8ASB - chains A and T of the 4 polymer chains in the assembly; structure by electron microscopy, 3.60 A resolution.

Chain A:
Name: RNA-dependent RNA-polymerase L protein
Organism: SFTS virus AH12
Notes: EC 2.7.7.48
UniProt: U3GU88 (U3GU88_SFTS); residues 1-2084 here = UniProt positions 1-2084
Amino-acid sequence (2084 residues; each row starts with the number of its first residue):
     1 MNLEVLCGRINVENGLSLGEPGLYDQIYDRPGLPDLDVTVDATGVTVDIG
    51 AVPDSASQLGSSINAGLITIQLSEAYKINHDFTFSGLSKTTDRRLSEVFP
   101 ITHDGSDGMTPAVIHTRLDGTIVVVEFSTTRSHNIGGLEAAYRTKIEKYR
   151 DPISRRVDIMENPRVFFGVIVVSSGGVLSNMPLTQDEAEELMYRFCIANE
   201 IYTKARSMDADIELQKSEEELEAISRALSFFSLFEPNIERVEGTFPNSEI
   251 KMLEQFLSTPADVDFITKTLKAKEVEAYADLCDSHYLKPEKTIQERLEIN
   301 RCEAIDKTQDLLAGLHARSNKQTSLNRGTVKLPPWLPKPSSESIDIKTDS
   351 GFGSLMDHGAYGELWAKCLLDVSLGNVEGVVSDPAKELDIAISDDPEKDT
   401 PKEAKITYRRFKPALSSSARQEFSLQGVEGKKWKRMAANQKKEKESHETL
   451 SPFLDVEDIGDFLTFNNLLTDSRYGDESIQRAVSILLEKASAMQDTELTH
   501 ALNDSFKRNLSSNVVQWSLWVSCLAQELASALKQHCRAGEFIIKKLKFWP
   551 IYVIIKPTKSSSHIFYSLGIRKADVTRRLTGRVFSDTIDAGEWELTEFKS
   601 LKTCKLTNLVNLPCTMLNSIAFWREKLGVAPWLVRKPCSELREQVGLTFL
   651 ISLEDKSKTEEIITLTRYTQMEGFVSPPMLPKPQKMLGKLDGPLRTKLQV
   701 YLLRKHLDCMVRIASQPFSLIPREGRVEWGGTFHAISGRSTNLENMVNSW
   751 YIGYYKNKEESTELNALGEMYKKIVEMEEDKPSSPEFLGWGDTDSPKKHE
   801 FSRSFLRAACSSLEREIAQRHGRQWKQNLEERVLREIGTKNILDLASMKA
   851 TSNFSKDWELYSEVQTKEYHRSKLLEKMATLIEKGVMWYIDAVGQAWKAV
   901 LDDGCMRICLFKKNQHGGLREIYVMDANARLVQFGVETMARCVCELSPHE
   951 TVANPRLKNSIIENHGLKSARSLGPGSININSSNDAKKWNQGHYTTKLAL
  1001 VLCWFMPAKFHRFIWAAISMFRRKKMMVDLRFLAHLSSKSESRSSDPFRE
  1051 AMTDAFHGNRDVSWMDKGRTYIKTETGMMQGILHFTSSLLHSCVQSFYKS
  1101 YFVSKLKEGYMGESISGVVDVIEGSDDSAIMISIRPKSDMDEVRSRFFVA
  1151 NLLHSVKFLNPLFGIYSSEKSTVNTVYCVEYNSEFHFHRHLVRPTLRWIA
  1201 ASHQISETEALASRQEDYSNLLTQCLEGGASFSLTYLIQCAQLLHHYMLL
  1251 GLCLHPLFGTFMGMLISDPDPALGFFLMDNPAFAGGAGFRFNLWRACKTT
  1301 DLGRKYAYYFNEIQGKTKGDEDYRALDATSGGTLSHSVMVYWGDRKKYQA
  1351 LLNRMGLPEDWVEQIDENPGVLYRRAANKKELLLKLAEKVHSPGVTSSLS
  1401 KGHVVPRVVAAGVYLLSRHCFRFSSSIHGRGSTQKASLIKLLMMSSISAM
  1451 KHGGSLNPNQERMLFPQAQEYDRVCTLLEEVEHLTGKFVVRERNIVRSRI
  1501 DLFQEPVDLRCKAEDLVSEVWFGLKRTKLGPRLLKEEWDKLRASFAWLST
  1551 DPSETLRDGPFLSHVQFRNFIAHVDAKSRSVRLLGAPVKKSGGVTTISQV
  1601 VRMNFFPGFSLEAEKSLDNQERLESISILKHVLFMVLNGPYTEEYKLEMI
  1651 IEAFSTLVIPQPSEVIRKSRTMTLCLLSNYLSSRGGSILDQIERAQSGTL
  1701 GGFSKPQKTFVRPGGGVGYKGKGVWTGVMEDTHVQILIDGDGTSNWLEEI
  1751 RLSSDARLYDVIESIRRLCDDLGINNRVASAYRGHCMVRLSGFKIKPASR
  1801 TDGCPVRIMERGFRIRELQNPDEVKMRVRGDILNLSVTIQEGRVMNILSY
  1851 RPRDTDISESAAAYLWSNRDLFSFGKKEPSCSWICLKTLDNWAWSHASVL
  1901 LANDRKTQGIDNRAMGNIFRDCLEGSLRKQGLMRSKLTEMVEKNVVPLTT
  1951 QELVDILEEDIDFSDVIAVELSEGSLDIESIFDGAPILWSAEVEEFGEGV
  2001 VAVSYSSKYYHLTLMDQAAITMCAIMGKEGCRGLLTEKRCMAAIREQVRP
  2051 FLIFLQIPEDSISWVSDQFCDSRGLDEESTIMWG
Not modelled in the structure: 345-349, 395-407, 1314-1336, 1425-1433, 1490-1491, 1502-1510, 1576-1577, 1588-1594, 1613-1667, 1810-1820, 1852-2084
Construct notes: engineered mutation Ala112 (Asp in U3GU88)
Bound ions: Mg2+: Asp985, Asp1126 (together with 2KH)
Residues lining bound ligands: 2KH (5'-O-[(S)-hydroxy{[(S)-hydroxy(phosphonooxy)phosphoryl]amino}phosphoryl]uridine): Lys689, Lys913, Arg920, Asp985, Ala986, Lys987, Lys988, Trp989, Asn990, Gln1080, Gly1081, Ser1125, Asp1126, Lys1170
From the paper describing this entry:
  - conformationally variable residues (loop rearrangement): Thr1333 to Val1340
  - binding site for the 26-nt RNA strand (chain T): Lys533, His535, Ser561, Arg871, Tyr923, Gln1080, Gly1081, Trp1342 to Lys1347, Leu1399 to Ser1400, Lys1401
  - Mg2+ coordination: Asp985, Asp1126
  - binding site for the 26-nt RNA strand: Ser1125, Asp1126, Arg1197

Chain T:
Molecule: 26-nt RNA strand
Sequence (26 nucleotides; numbered 1 to 26; the number before each row is that of its first residue):
     1 AAAAAAGAUCUGGGCGGUCUUUGUGU
Not modelled in the structure: 1-8

Chain A / chain T interface:
Residue-residue contacts - 61 pairs, chain A then chain T:
  Leu532(A) - G16(T)  base contact
  Lys533(A) - G16(T)  hydrogen bond to the base
  Lys533(A) - U18(T)  salt bridge to the phosphate
  His535(A) - C15(T)  hydrogen bond to the base
  His535(A) - G16(T)  hydrogen bond to the base
  Arg537(A) - G13(T)  hydrogen bond to the base
  Arg537(A) - G14(T)  hydrogen bond to the base
  Ser560(A) - G16(T)  hydrogen bond to the base
  Ser560(A) - C19(T)  base contact
  Ser561(A) - C19(T)  base contact
  Glu759(A) - U21(T)  hydrogen bond to the base
  Glu759(A) - U22(T)  hydrogen bond to the base
  Ser761(A) - U20(T)  base contact
  Lys849(A) - G23(T)  phosphate contact
  Lys849(A) - U24(T)  salt bridge to the phosphate
  Ala850(A) - U22(T)  sugar contact
  Ala850(A) - G23(T)  hydrogen bond to the phosphate
  His870(A) - C19(T)  phosphate contact
  His870(A) - U20(T)  salt bridge to the phosphate
  Arg871(A) - U21(T)  sugar contact
  Arg871(A) - U22(T)  salt bridge to the phosphate
  Phe911(A) - U21(T)  phosphate contact
  Phe911(A) - U22(T)  sugar contact
  Asn914(A) - U22(T)  base contact
  Ile922(A) - G23(T)  base contact
  Tyr923(A) - G23(T)  hydrogen bond to the sugar
  Val924(A) - G23(T)  sugar contact
  Arg930(A) - U24(T)  salt bridge to the phosphate
  Arg930(A) - G25(T)  salt bridge to the phosphate
  Gln933(A) - U24(T)  sugar contact
  Glu937(A) - U24(T)  sugar contact
  Glu937(A) - G25(T)  phosphate contact
  Val952(A) - G25(T)  sugar contact
  Val952(A) - U26(T)  sugar contact
  Pro955(A) - U26(T)  phosphate contact
  Lys958(A) - U26(T)  sugar contact
  Arg1031(A) - U20(T)  hydrogen bond to the sugar
  Gln1080(A) - G23(T)  hydrogen bond to the base
  Gly1081(A) - U24(T)  hydrogen bond to the sugar
  Ile1082(A) - U24(T)  sugar contact
  His1084(A) - G25(T)  sugar contact
  Phe1085(A) - G25(T)  sugar contact
  Glu1207(A) - G17(T)  base contact
  Trp1342(A) - G17(T)  base contact
  Gly1343(A) - G17(T)  phosphate contact
  Arg1345(A) - G17(T)  base contact
  Lys1346(A) - G17(T)  salt bridge to the phosphate
  Lys1347(A) - G17(T)  hydrogen bond to the base
  Lys1347(A) - U18(T)  phosphate contact
  Lys1347(A) - C19(T)  salt bridge to the phosphate
  Tyr1348(A) - G17(T)  hydrogen bond to the base
  Leu1399(A) - G17(T)  base contact
  Lys1401(A) - C19(T)  salt bridge to the phosphate
  Lys1401(A) - U20(T)  salt bridge to the phosphate
  Lys1401(A) - U21(T)  hydrogen bond to the sugar
  Lys1401(A) - U22(T)  base contact
  Gly1402(A) - U21(T)  hydrogen bond to the base
  Gly1402(A) - U22(T)  hydrogen bond to the base
  His1403(A) - U21(T)  hydrogen bond to the base
  Arg1407(A) - G17(T)  phosphate contact
  Arg1407(A) - U18(T)  phosphate contact
Also at the interface, not in a pair above, chain A (47 interface residues in all): Lys559, Met848, Glu868, Lys913, Met925, Arg941

Overview:
The interface between chain A and chain T involves 47 residues on one side and 14 on the other; the contacts
include 19 hydrogen bonds and 10 salt bridges. Polar contacts include Lys533(A)-G16(T), His535(A)-C15(T) and
His535(A)-G16(T). From the paper: a binding site for the 26-nt RNA strand (chain T) at Lys533(A), His535(A)
and Ser561(A) among others; a binding site for the 26-nt RNA strand at Ser1125(A), Asp1126(A) and Arg1197(A).
Chain A is RNA-dependent RNA-polymerase L protein (SFTS virus AH12) and chain T is a 26-nt RNA strand; the
structure, Structure of the SFTSV L protein stalled at early elongation with the endonuclease domain in a ...,
was determined by electron microscopy together with 8AS6, 8AS7, 8ASD and 8ASG from the same study.
